9BZA - chains A and B of the 4 polymer chains in the assembly; structure by electron microscopy, 3.93 A resolution.

[Chain A (and B)]
Molecule: Ribonucleoside-diphosphate reductase subunit alpha
From: Bacillus subtilis
Notes: EC 1.17.4.1; chain B of this document is another copy of the same molecule, construct and numbering; everything in this record applies to it too
UniProt: P50620 (RIR1_BACSU); residues 1-700 here = UniProt positions 1-700
Amino-acid sequence (700 residues; numbered 1 to 700; the number before each row is that of its first residue):
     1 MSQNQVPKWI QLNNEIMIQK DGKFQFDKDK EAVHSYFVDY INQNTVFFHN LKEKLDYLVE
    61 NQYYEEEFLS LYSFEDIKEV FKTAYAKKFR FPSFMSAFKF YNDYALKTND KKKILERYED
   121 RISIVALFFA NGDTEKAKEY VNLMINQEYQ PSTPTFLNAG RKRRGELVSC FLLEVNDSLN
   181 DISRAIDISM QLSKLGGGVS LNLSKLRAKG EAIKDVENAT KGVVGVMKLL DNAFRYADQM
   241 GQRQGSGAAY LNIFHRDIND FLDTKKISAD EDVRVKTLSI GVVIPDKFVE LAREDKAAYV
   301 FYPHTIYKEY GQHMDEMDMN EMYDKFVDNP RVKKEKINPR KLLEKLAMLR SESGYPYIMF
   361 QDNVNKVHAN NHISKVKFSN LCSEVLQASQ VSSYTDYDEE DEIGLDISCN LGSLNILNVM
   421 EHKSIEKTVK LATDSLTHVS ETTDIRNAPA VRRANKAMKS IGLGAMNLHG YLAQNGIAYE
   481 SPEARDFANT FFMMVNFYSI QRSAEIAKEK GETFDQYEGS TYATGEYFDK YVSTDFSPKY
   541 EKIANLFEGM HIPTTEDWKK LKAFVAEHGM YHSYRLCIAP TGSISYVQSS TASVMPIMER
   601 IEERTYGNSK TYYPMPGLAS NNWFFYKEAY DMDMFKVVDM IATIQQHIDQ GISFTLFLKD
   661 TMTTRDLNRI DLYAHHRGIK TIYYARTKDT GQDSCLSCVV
Not modelled in the structure: 1-5, 689-700
Ligand contacts:
  - ATP (adenosine-5'-triphosphate): Val33, His34, Phe37, Asn42, Phe89, Arg90, Phe91, Arg117
  - GDP (guanosine-5'-diphosphate): Val46, Phe47, Phe48, His49, Asn50, Leu51, Lys54, Lys78, Phe81, Lys82, Tyr85, Asp120
  - dTTP (TTP), molecule 1: Asp177, Ser178, Leu179, Ile182, Leu206, Arg207, Ala212, Ile213, Lys214, Ala219, Thr220, Lys221, His304
  - dTTP (TTP), molecule 2: Lys194, Tyr236, Ala237, Asp238, Met240
UniProt features mapped onto this chain:
  - active site: Asn380 (Proton acceptor), Cys382 (Cysteine radical intermediate), Glu384 (Proton acceptor)
  - binding site (substrate): Thr153, Ser169, Cys170, Gly198, Asn380 to Glu384, Pro580 to Ile584
  - site: Cys170 (Important for hydrogen atom transfer), Asp177 (Allosteric effector binding), Arg207 (Allosteric effector binding), Cys409 (Important for hydrogen atom transfer), Tyr683 (Important for electron transfer), Tyr684 (Important for electron transfer), Cys695 (Interacts with thioredoxin/glutaredoxin), Cys698 (Interacts with thioredoxin/glutaredoxin)
  - mutagenesis: His255 (H255Y: In ts-A 73; temperature-sensitive lethal mutation)
Reported in the primary citation:
  - catalytic residues: Cys382, Tyr684 (citing earlier work)

[Chain A / chain B interface]
Contacting residue pairs (59):
  Leu179(A) with Met190(B); Gln191(B); Lys194(B); Tyr236(B), hydrophobic
  Asn180(A) with Gln191(B), hydrogen bond; Asn447(B)
  Ile182(A) with Tyr236(B)
  Ser183(A) with Asp187(B), hydrogen bond; Met190(B)
  Arg184(A) with Arg184(B)
  Asp187(A) with Ser183(B), hydrogen bond
  Met190(A) with Leu179(B); Leu229(B), hydrophobic
  Gln191(A) with Leu179(B); Asn180(B), hydrogen bond
  Lys194(A) with Leu179(B)
  Ile213(A) with Met240(B), hydrophobic
  Val216(A) with Met240(B), hydrophobic
  Ala219(A) with Met240(B), hydrophobic
  Lys221(A) with Arg235(B), hydrogen bond (side chain-backbone); Tyr236(B); Asp238(B), salt bridge
  Gly225(A) with Tyr236(B)
  Val226(A) with Tyr236(B)
  Lys228(A) with Asn232(B)
  Leu229(A) with Asn232(B); Ala233(B); Tyr236(B), hydrophobic
  Asn232(A) with Lys228(B); Leu229(B); Asn232(B), hydrogen bond
  Ala233(A) with Leu229(B), hydrophobic
  Arg235(A) with Lys221(B)
  Tyr236(A) with Ile182(B); Lys221(B); Gly225(B); Val226(B); Leu229(B), hydrophobic
  Asp238(A) with Lys221(B), salt bridge
  Met240(A) with Ile213(B), hydrophobic; Ala219(B)
  Gly241(A) with Ala219(B)
  Asp396(A) with Arg446(B); Asn447(B), hydrogen bond
  Tyr397(A) with Asp401(B), hydrogen bond; Ile403(B); Arg446(B), hydrogen bond (backbone-backbone); Asn447(B); Pro449(B), hydrophobic
  Asp398(A) with Arg452(B), salt bridge
  Asp401(A) with Tyr397(B), hydrogen bond
  Ile403(A) with Tyr397(B)
  Arg446(A) with Asp396(B); Tyr397(B), hydrogen bond (backbone-backbone)
  Asn447(A) with Asn180(B), hydrogen bond; Asp396(B), hydrogen bond; Tyr397(B), hydrogen bond (side chain-backbone)
  Pro449(A) with Tyr397(B), hydrophobic
  Arg452(A) with Asp398(B), salt bridge
Other interface residues (no listed pair), chain A (38 interface residues in all): Ile186, Asn218, Gly222, Gln242, Tyr394
Other interface residues (no listed pair), chain B (37 interface residues in all): Arg163, Ile186, Lys214, Val216, Asn218, Gly222

[In short]
Chain A and chain B form an interface of 38 and 37 residues respectively, with 14 hydrogen bonds and 4 salt
bridges. Among the polar pairs are Lys221(A)-Asp238(B), Asp398(A)-Arg452(B) and Asn180(A)-Gln191(B). Bound to
chain A: ATP, GDP and dTTP. From the paper: catalytic residues Cys382(A) and Tyr684(A).
Chain A and chain B are both Ribonucleoside-diphosphate reductase subunit alpha (Bacillus subtilis); the
structure, Class 18 model for combined refinement of Bacillus subtilis ribonucleotide reductase complex, was
determined by electron microscopy together with 9BW3, 9BWX, 9BX2, 9BX3, 9BX6, 9BX8 and 39 further entries from
the same study.
